Entry 7A19 (X-ray diffraction, 1.21 A resolution); this record covers chains A and B.

== Chain A (and B) ==
Molecule: Amidohydrolase 2
From: Aspergillus oryzae
Notes: chain B of this document is another copy of the same molecule, construct and numbering; everything in this record applies to it too
UniProt: A0A1S9DW14 (A0A1S9DW14_ASPOZ); numbering as in UniProt (aligned over 1-338)
Sequence (358 residues; row label = number of the first residue in the row; numbers below 1 keep their minus sign (Met-19 is residue -19)):
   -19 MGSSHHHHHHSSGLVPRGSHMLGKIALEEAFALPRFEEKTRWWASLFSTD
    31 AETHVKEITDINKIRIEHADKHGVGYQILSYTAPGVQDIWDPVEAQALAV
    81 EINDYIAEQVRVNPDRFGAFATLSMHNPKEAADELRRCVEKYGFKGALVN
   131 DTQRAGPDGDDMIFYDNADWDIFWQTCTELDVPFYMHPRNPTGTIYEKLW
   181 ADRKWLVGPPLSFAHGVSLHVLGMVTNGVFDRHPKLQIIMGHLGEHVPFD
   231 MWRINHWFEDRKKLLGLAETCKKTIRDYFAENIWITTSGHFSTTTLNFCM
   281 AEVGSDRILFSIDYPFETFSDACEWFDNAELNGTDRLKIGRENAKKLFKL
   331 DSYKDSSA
Not modelled in the structure: -19 to -1
Differences from the reference sequence: initiating methionine (-19); expression tag (-18 to 0)
Metal / ion sites: Mg2+: Glu8, Asp293
Reported in the primary citation:
  - Mg2+ coordination: Glu8, His167, Asp293
  - catalytic residues: Asp293 (from molecular simulation)

== How chain A and chain B interact ==
Residue-residue contacts - 34 pairs, chain A then chain B:
  Trp232(A) - Glu310(B)
  Arg256(A) - Glu310(B)  salt bridge
  Arg256(A) - Leu311(B)
  Ala260(A) - Thr314(B)
  Asn277(A) - Ala281(B)
  Met280(A) - Met280(B)
  Met280(A) - Ala281(B)  hydrophobic
  Met280(A) - Asn312(B)  hydrogen bond (backbone-side chain)
  Met280(A) - Asp315(B)
  Ala281(A) - Asn277(B)
  Ala281(A) - Met280(B)  hydrophobic
  Ala281(A) - Asn312(B)  hydrogen bond (backbone-side chain)
  Glu282(A) - Glu310(B)
  Glu282(A) - Asn312(B)
  Val283(A) - Asn312(B)
  Gly284(A) - Asn312(B)
  Gly284(A) - Asp315(B)
  Asp286(A) - Thr314(B)
  Asp286(A) - Lys318(B)  salt bridge
  Glu310(A) - Trp232(B)
  Glu310(A) - Arg256(B)  salt bridge
  Glu310(A) - Glu282(B)
  Leu311(A) - Arg256(B)
  Asn312(A) - Met280(B)  hydrogen bond (side chain-backbone)
  Asn312(A) - Ala281(B)  hydrogen bond (side chain-backbone)
  Asn312(A) - Glu282(B)
  Asn312(A) - Val283(B)
  Asn312(A) - Gly284(B)
  Thr314(A) - Ala260(B)
  Thr314(A) - Asp286(B)
  Asp315(A) - Met280(B)
  Asp315(A) - Gly284(B)
  Lys318(A) - Asp286(B)  salt bridge
  Lys318(A) - Lys318(B)
Other interface residues (no listed pair), chain A (18 interface residues in all): Ser285, Arg287
Other interface residues (no listed pair), chain B (18 interface residues in all): Ser285, Arg287

== Overview ==
The chain A/chain B interface involves 18 residues from each chain; the contacts include 4 hydrogen bonds and
4 salt bridges. Polar contacts include Arg256(A)-Glu310(B), Asp286(A)-Lys318(B) and Met280(A)-Asn312(B).
Glu8(A) and Asp293(A) coordinate Mg2+. The paper reports the catalytic residue Asp293(A); Mg2+ coordination by
Glu8(A), His167(A) and Asp293(A).
Chain A and chain B are both Amidohydrolase 2 (Aspergillus oryzae); the structure, 2,3-Dihydroxybenzoate
Decarboxylase of Aspergillus oryzae, was determined by X-ray diffraction, deposited together with 7A1A.
